PDB entry 3BGM | X-ray diffraction, 1.60 A resolution | chains A and C of the 3 polymer chains in the assembly

Chain A:
Molecule: HLA class I histocompatibility antigen, A-2 alpha chain
From: Homo sapiens
Notes: fragment: Alpha-1, Alpha-2, Alpha-3
UniProtKB: P01892 (1A02_HUMAN); residues 1-274 here correspond to UniProt positions 25-298 (UniProt number = residue number + 24)
Amino-acid sequence (274 residues; numbered 1 to 274; the number before each row is that of its first residue):
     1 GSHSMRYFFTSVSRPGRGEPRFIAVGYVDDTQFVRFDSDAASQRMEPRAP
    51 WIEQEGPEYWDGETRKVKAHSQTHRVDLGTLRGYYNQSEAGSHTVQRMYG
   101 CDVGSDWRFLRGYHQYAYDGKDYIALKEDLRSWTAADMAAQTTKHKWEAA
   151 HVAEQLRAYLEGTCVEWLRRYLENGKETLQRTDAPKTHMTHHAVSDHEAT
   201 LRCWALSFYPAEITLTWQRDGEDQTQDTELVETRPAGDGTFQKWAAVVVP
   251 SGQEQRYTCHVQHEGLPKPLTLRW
Disulfide bonds: Cys101-Cys164, Cys203-Cys259

Chain C:
Molecule: nonameric peptide from Serine/threonine-protein kinase D2
UniProtKB: Q9BZL6 (KPCD2_HUMAN); residues 1-9 here correspond to UniProt positions 526-534 (UniProt number = residue number + 525)
Amino-acid sequence (9 residues; row label = number of the first residue in the row):
     1 RQASLSISV
Modified / non-standard residues: Ser4 (phosphoserine; SEP)

Chain A / chain C interface:
Contacting residue pairs (38; chain A residue first):
  Met5(A) - Arg1(C)
  Tyr7(A) - Arg1(C)  hydrogen bond (side chain-backbone)
  Tyr7(A) - Gln2(C)
  Phe9(A) - Gln2(C)
  Met45(A) - Gln2(C)
  Glu63(A) - Arg1(C)
  Glu63(A) - Gln2(C)  hydrogen bond
  Arg65(A) - Ser4(C)
  Lys66(A) - Arg1(C)
  Lys66(A) - Gln2(C)  hydrogen bond (side chain-backbone)
  Lys66(A) - Ala3(C)
  Lys66(A) - Ser4(C)
  Val67(A) - Gln2(C)
  Thr73(A) - Ser6(C)
  Thr73(A) - Ile7(C)
  Asp77(A) - Ser8(C)
  Asp77(A) - Val9(C)  hydrogen bond (side chain-backbone)
  Thr80(A) - Val9(C)
  Leu81(A) - Val9(C)  hydrophobic
  Tyr84(A) - Val9(C)  hydrogen bond (side chain-backbone)
  Arg97(A) - Ile7(C)
  Tyr99(A) - Gln2(C)
  Tyr99(A) - Ala3(C)  hydrogen bond (side chain-backbone)
  His114(A) - Ile7(C)
  Tyr116(A) - Val9(C)
  Thr143(A) - Val9(C)  hydrogen bond (side chain-backbone)
  Lys146(A) - Ser8(C)  hydrogen bond (side chain-backbone)
  Lys146(A) - Val9(C)
  Trp147(A) - Ser8(C)  hydrogen bond (side chain-backbone)
  Val152(A) - Ile7(C)  hydrophobic
  Gln155(A) - Leu5(C)
  Leu156(A) - Leu5(C)  hydrophobic
  Tyr159(A) - Arg1(C)  hydrogen bond (side chain-backbone)
  Tyr159(A) - Gln2(C)
  Tyr159(A) - Ala3(C)
  Thr163(A) - Arg1(C)
  Trp167(A) - Arg1(C)
  Tyr171(A) - Arg1(C)  hydrogen bond (side chain-backbone)
Also at the interface, not in a pair above, chain A (30 interface residues in all): Phe33, Tyr59, Tyr123
From the paper, about this interface:
  - pairs named by the authors: Arg65(A)-Ser4(C), Lys66(A)-Ser4(C), Tyr84(A)-Val9(C) (hydrogen bond), Trp167(A)-Arg1(C) (hydrophobic contact)
  - interface residues, chain A: Asp77(A), Tyr84(A), Trp147(A)

In short:
30 residues of chain A face 9 of chain C across their interface; the contacts include 11 hydrogen bonds. Polar
contacts include Tyr7(A)-Arg1(C), Glu63(A)-Gln2(C) and Lys66(A)-Gln2(C). The authors report contacts between
Arg65(A) and Ser4(C) and Lys66(A) and Ser4(C); a hydrogen bond between Tyr84(A) and Val9(C); a hydrophobic
contact between Trp167(A) and Arg1(C). From the paper: interface residues Asp77(A), Tyr84(A) and Trp147(A).
Here chain A is HLA class I histocompatibility antigen, A-2 alpha chain (Homo sapiens) and chain C is
nonameric peptide from Serine/threonine-protein kinase D2. Entry 3BGM (Crystal Structure of PKD2
Phosphopeptide Bound to Human Class I MHC HLA-A2) was determined by X-ray diffraction together with 3BH8, 3BH9
and 3BHB from the same study.
